Entry 7JGB (electron microscopy, 3.50 A resolution); this record covers chains a and 9 of the 12 polymer chains in the assembly.

[Chain a]
Protein: ATP synthase subunit a
Organism: Mycolicibacterium smegmatis
UniProt: A0R206 (A0R206_MYCS2); numbering as in UniProt (aligned over 1-252)
Amino-acid sequence (252 residues; row label = number of the first residue in the row):
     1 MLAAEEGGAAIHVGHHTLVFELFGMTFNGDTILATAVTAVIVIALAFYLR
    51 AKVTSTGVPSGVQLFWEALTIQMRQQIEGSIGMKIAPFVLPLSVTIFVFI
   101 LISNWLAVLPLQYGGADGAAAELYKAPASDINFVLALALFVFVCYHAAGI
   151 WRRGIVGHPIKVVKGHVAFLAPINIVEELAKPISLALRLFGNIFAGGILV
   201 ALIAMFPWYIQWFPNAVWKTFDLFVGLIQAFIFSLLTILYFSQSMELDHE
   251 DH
Unresolved in the structure: 1-30, 114-122, 247-252

[Chain 9]
Protein: ATP synthase subunit c
Organism: Mycolicibacterium smegmatis
UniProt: Q5TIX5 (Q5TIX5_MYCSM); residues 1-86 here = UniProt positions 1-86
Amino-acid sequence (86 residues; each row starts with the number of its first residue):
     1 MDLDPNAIITAGALIGGGLIMGGGAIGAGIGDGIAGNALISGIARQPEAQ
    51 GRLFTPFFITVGLVEAAYFINLAFMALFVFATPGLQ
Unresolved in the structure: 1-4, 86

[Interface between chain a and chain 9]
Pairs across the interface - 18 pairs, chain a then chain 9:
  L187(a) - I70(9)
  R188(a) - G62(9)
  R188(a) - L63(9)
  R188(a) - A66(9)
  F190(a) - A73(9)  hydrophobic
  G191(a) - F69(9)
  N192(a) - F69(9)
  F194(a) - A76(9)  hydrophobic
  A195(a) - F69(9)  hydrophobic
  A195(a) - L72(9)  hydrophobic
  F221(a) - E65(9)
  I228(a) - F58(9)
  Q229(a) - G62(9)  hydrogen bond (side chain-backbone)
  Q229(a) - A66(9)
  I232(a) - I59(9)
  I232(a) - G62(9)
  I232(a) - L63(9)  hydrophobic
  L235(a) - I59(9)  hydrophobic
Other interface residues (no listed pair), chain a (13 interface residues in all): F231
Other interface residues (no listed pair), chain 9 (12 interface residues in all): T55

[In short]
The interface between chain a and chain 9 involves 13 residues on one side and 12 on the other; the contacts
include 1 hydrogen bond. The hydrogen-bonded pair is Q229(a)-G62(9).
Here chain a is ATP synthase subunit a and chain 9 is ATP synthase subunit c, both from Mycolicibacterium
smegmatis. Entry 7JGB (Cryo-EM structure of bedaquiline-free Mycobacterium smegmatis ATP synthase FO region)
was determined by electron microscopy (same publication as 7JG5, 7JG6, 7JG7, 7JG8, 7JG9, 7JGA and 7JGC).
